PDB entry 2WZA | X-ray diffraction, 2.08 A resolution | chain A

# Chain A
Protein: Agglutinin receptor
Source organism: Streptococcus gordonii
Notes: fragment: c-terminal domain, residues 1061-1413
UniProt: P16952 (SSP5_STRGN); residues 1061-1413 here = UniProt positions 1061-1413
Chain sequence (374 residues; row label = number of the first residue in the row):
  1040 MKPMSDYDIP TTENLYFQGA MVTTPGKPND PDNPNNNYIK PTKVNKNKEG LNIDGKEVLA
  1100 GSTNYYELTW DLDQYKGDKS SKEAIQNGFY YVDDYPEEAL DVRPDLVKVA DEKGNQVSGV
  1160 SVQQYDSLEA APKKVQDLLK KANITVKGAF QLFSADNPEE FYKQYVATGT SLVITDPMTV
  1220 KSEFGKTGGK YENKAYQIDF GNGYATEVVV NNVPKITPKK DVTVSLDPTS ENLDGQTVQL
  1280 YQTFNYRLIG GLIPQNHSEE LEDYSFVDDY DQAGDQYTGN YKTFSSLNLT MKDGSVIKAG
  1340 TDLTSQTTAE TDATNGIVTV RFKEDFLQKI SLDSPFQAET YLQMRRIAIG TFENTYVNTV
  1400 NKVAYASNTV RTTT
Unresolved in the structure: 1040-1075
Sequence notes: expression tag (1040-1060)
Covalent attachments: covalent link Lys-1082/Asn-1232, Lys-1259/Asn-1393
Ion coordination: Ca2+ site 1: Tyr-1077, Asp-1110, Asp-1112, Gln-1113, Asp-1332; Ca2+ site 2: Asp-1133, Tyr-1134, Glu-1136, Lys-1186, Ala-1188; Ca2+ site 3: Asp-1308, Tyr-1309, Gln-1311, Asn-1354, Gly-1355
Reported in the primary citation:
  - contacts within the chain: Lys-1082/Asn-1232 (covalent link), Tyr-1105/Asn-1232 (pi stacking), Leu-1107/Asp-1132, Asp-1132/Asn-1232 (hydrogen bond), Asp-1132/Tyr-1134, Asp-1132/Ala-1234, Lys-1259/Asn-1393 (covalent link)
  - post-translational modification sites: Lys-1082, Asn-1232

# Overview
Tyr-1077, Asp-1110, Asp-1112, Gln-1113 and Asp-1332 form the Ca2+ site 1. Asp-1133, Tyr-1134, Glu-1136,
Lys-1186 and Ala-1188 form the Ca2+ site 2. The paper reports modification sites Lys-1082 and Asn-1232;
contacts within the chain involving Lys-1082, Asn-1232 and Tyr-1105 among others.
Chain A is Agglutinin receptor (Streptococcus gordonii); the structure, Two intramolecular isopeptide bonds
are identified in the crystal structure of the Streptococcus gordonii SspB C-terminal ..., was determined by
X-ray diffraction, deposited together with 2WOY and 2WQS.
